Entry 6CFO (X-ray diffraction, 2.70 A resolution); this record covers chains B and C of the 4 polymer chains in the assembly.

Chain B:
Protein: Pyruvate dehydrogenase E1 component subunit beta, mitochondrial
From: Homo sapiens
Notes: EC 1.2.4.1
Reference sequence: P11177 (ODPB_HUMAN); residues 1-329 here correspond to UniProt positions 31-359 (UniProt number = residue number + 30)
Amino-acid sequence (341 residues; each row starts with the number of its first residue; numbers below 1 keep their minus sign (Met-11 is residue -11)):
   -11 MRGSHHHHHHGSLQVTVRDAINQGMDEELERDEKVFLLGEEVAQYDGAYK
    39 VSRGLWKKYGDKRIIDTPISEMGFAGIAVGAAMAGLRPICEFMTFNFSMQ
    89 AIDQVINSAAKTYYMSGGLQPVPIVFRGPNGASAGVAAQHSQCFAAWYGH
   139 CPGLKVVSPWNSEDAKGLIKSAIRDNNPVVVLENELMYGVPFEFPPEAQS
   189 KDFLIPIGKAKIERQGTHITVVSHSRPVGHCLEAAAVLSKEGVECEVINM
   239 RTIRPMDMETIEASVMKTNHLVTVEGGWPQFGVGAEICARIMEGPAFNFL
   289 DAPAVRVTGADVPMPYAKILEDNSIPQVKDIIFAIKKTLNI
Unresolved in the structure: -11 to -1
Construct notes: initiating methionine (-11); expression tag (-10 to 0)
Ligand contacts: A5X: Glu28, Ile57, Glu59, Met81, Phe85, Gln88, His128
Reported in the primary citation:
  - binding site for the ligand A5X: His128
  - catalytic residues: His128 (proposed by the authors, not directly observed)

Chain C:
Protein: Pyruvate dehydrogenase E1 component subunit alpha, somatic form, mitochondrial
From: Homo sapiens
Notes: EC 1.2.4.1
Reference sequence: P08559 (ODPA_HUMAN); residues 1-361 here correspond to UniProt positions 30-390 (UniProt number = residue number + 29)
Amino-acid sequence (365 residues; each row starts with the number of its first residue; numbers below 1 keep their minus sign (Met-3 is residue -3)):
    -3 MRGSFANDATFEIKKCDLHRLEEGPPVTTVLTREDGLKYYRMMQTVRRME
    47 LKADQLYKQKIIRGFCHLCDGQEACCVGLEAGINPTDHLITAYRAHGFTF
    97 TRGLSVREILAELTGRKGGCAKGKGGSMHMYAKNFYGGNGIVGAQVPLGA
   147 GIALACKYNGKDEVCLTLYGDGAANQGQIFEAYNMAALWKLPCIFICENN
   197 RYGMGTSVERAAASTDYYKRGDFIPGLRVDGMDILCVREATRFAAAYCRS
   247 GKGPILMELQTYRYHGHSMSDPGVSYRTREEIQEVRSKSDPIMLLKDRMV
   297 NSNLASVEELKEIDVEVRKEIEDAAQFATADPEPPLEELGYHIYSSDPPF
   347 EVRGANQWIKFKSVS
Unresolved in the structure: -3 to -1
Construct notes: initiating methionine (-3); expression tag (-2 to 0)
Ion coordination: Mg2+: Asp167, Asn196, Tyr198 (together with A5X)
Ligand contacts: A5X: Phe61, His63, Tyr89, Arg90, Met124, Gly136, Ile137, Val138, Gly166, Asp167, Gly168, Ala169, Gln172, Glu194, Asn196, Tyr198, Gly199, Met200, Arg259, His263
Reported in the primary citation:
  - binding site for the ligand A5X: His63, His263
  - catalytic residues: His63, His263
  - binding site for the ligand A5X: Val138 (citing earlier work)
  - post-translational modification sites: Ser203, Ser264, Ser271 (citing earlier work)

Chain B / chain C interface:
Residue-residue contacts (77; chain B residue first):
  Glu29(B) with Gly199(C); Gly201(C), hydrogen bond (side chain-backbone); Thr202(C), hydrogen bond
  Gln32(B) with Arg206(C)
  Tyr33(B) with Met200(C), hydrophobic; Asp267(C), hydrogen bond
  Asp54(B) with Arg206(C), salt bridge
  Pro56(B) with Asn171(C); Ala207(C)
  Ile57(B) with Val138(C), hydrophobic; Gly168(C); Gln172(C), hydrogen bond (backbone-side chain)
  Ser58(B) with Asn171(C), hydrogen bond (side chain-backbone)
  Glu59(B) with Gln172(C), hydrogen bond
  Met81(B) with Met200(C), hydrophobic
  Gln88(B) with Ile137(C); Val138(C); Gln172(C), hydrogen bond; Gln174(C)
  Ala122(B) with Arg59(C); Gly60(C)
  Gly123(B) with Arg59(C); Gly60(C)
  Val124(B) with Phe61(C), hydrophobic; Met124(C)
  Ala125(B) with Gly121(C); His125(C)
  Gln127(B) with His125(C); Gly136(C), hydrogen bond (side chain-backbone); Ile137(C)
  His128(B) with Phe61(C); Met124(C); Gly136(C)
  Val293(B) with Gln353(C); Trp354(C), hydrophobic
  Arg294(B) with Arg349(C), hydrogen bond (backbone-side chain); Asn352(C)
  Val295(B) with Ala351(C)
  Thr296(B) with Gly350(C); Ala351(C), hydrogen bond (backbone-backbone)
  Gly297(B) with Gly350(C)
  Ala298(B) with Arg349(C); Gly350(C)
  Asp299(B) with Ile339(C); Val348(C); Arg349(C), hydrogen bond (backbone-backbone)
  Val300(B) with Leu335(C), hydrophobic; Ile339(C), hydrophobic; Val348(C), hydrophobic
  Pro303(B) with Lys120(C)
  Tyr304(B) with Ile58(C); Arg59(C), hydrogen bond (backbone-side chain); Glu108(C); Leu109(C), hydrogen bond (side chain-backbone); Gly111(C); Gly119(C); Lys120(C), hydrogen bond (backbone-backbone); Gly121(C); Gly122(C)
  Ala305(B) with Arg59(C); Gly111(C); Gly119(C), hydrogen bond (backbone-backbone)
  Lys306(B) with Arg59(C); Glu329(C)
  Ile307(B) with Glu329(C), hydrogen bond (backbone-side chain); Pro330(C)
  Leu308(B) with Lys120(C); Leu335(C)
  Glu309(B) with Arg59(C), salt bridge
  Asn311(B) with Leu332(C); Leu335(C)
  Asp318(B) with Ala351(C); Asn352(C), hydrogen bond (backbone-side chain); Ile355(C)
  Phe321(B) with Asn352(C); Trp354(C), hydrophobic
  Lys325(B) with Trp354(C)
Interface residues without a listed pair, chain B (42 interface residues in all): Ala36, Phe85, Pro267, Met302, Ser312, Pro314, Ala322
Interface residues without a listed pair, chain C (48 interface residues in all): Thr110, Asn135, Ala169, Ser271, Tyr272, Pro331, Gly336, Phe357

Summary:
Chain B and chain C form an interface of 42 and 48 residues respectively, with 17 hydrogen bonds and 2 salt
bridges. Among the polar pairs are Asp54(B)-Arg206(C), Glu309(B)-Arg59(C) and Glu29(B)-Gly201(C). From the
paper: catalytic residues His128(B) and His63(C) among others; a binding site for the ligand A5X at His128(B)
and His63(C) among others.
Chain B is Pyruvate dehydrogenase E1 component subunit beta, mitochondrial and chain C is Pyruvate
dehydrogenase E1 component subunit alpha, somatic form, mitochondrial, both from Homo sapiens; the structure,
Human pyruvate dehydrogenase E1 component complex with covalent tdp adduct acetyl phosphinate, was determined
by X-ray diffraction, deposited together with 6CER.
